PDB entry 4JAJ | X-ray diffraction, 2.70 A resolution | chain A

# Chain A
Protein: Aurora kinase A
Source organism: Homo sapiens
Notes: EC 2.7.11.1; fragment: Aurora2 Kinase
UniProt: O14965 (AURKA_HUMAN); residues 122-396 here = UniProt positions 122-396
Chain sequence (284 residues; each row starts with the number of its first residue):
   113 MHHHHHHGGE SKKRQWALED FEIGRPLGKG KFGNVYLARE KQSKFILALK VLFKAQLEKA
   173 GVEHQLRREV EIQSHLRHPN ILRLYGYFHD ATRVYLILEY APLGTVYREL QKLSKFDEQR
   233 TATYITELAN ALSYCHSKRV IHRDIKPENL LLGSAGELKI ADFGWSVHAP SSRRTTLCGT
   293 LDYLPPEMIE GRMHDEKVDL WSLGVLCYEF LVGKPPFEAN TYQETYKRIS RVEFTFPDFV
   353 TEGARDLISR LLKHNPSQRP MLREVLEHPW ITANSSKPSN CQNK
Not modelled in the structure: 113-124, 390-396
Differences from the reference sequence: expression tag (113-121)
Ligand contacts: XU1 (benzo[c][1,8]naphthyridin-6(5H)-one): Leu-139, Gly-140, Val-147, Ala-160, Glu-211, Tyr-212, Ala-213, Leu-215, Gly-216, Thr-217, Arg-220, Leu-263

# Overview
Ligands of chain A: compound XU1.
Chain A is Aurora kinase A (Homo sapiens); the structure, Crystal Structure of Aurora Kinase A in complex with
BENZO[C][1,8]NAPHTHYRIDIN-6(5H)-ONE, was determined by X-ray diffraction together with 4JAI from the same
study.
